2A3V - chains E and A of the 8 polymer chains in the assembly; structure by X-ray diffraction, 2.80 A resolution.

== Chain E ==
Molecule: 40-nt DNA strand
Sequence (40 nucleotides; each row starts with the number of its first residue):
     1 GGATCCGGTT ATAACGCCCG CCTAAGGGGC TGACAACGCA
Unresolved in the structure: 1-4, 36-40

== Chain A ==
Name: site-specific recombinase IntI4
Source organism: Vibrio cholerae O1 biovar eltor str. N16961
Chain sequence (320 residues; row label = number of the first residue in the row):
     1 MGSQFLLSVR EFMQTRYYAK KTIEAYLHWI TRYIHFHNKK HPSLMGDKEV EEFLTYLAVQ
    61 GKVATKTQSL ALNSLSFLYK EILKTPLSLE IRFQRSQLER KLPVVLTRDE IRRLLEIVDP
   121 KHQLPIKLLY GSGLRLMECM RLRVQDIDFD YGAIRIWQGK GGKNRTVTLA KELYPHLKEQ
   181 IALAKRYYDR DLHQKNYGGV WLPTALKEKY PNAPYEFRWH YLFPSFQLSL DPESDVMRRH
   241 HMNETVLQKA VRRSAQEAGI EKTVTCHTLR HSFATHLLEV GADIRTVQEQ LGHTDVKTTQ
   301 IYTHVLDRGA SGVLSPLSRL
Unresolved in the structure: 1, 305-310
Differences from the reference sequence: engineered mutation Gly2 (Lys in 9657688)

== How chain E and chain A interact ==
Contacting residue pairs (32; chain E residue first):
  DT10(E) - His28(A)  hydrogen bond to the phosphate
  DA11(E) - His28(A)  salt bridge to the phosphate
  DA11(E) - Trp29(A)  phosphate contact
  DA11(E) - Arg32(A)  salt bridge to the phosphate
  DA11(E) - Thr67(A)  sugar contact
  DT12(E) - Trp29(A)  base contact
  DT12(E) - Val63(A)  phosphate contact
  DT12(E) - Ala64(A)  hydrogen bond to the phosphate
  DT12(E) - Lys66(A)  sugar contact
  DT12(E) - Thr67(A)  hydrogen bond to the phosphate
  DT12(E) - Leu70(A)  base contact
  DA13(E) - Lys66(A)  phosphate contact
  DA13(E) - Arg100(A)  phosphate contact
  DA13(E) - Lys101(A)  salt bridge to the phosphate
  DA13(E) - His267(A)  phosphate contact
  DA14(E) - Lys66(A)  base contact
  DA14(E) - Lys160(A)  hydrogen bond to the base
  DA14(E) - His267(A)  salt bridge to the phosphate
  DA14(E) - His271(A)  salt bridge to the phosphate
  DC15(E) - Arg135(A)  sugar contact
  DC15(E) - Lys160(A)  hydrogen bond to the sugar
  DC15(E) - Arg270(A)  salt bridge to the phosphate
  DC15(E) - His293(A)  salt bridge to the phosphate
  DC15(E) - Thr298(A)  phosphate contact
  DC15(E) - Tyr302(A)  hydrogen bond to the phosphate
  DG16(E) - Lys163(A)  phosphate contact
  DG16(E) - His293(A)  phosphate contact
  DG16(E) - Thr294(A)  hydrogen bond to the phosphate
  DC17(E) - Thr294(A)  phosphate contact
  DC17(E) - Asp295(A)  sugar contact
  DC17(E) - Lys297(A)  base contact
  DC17(E) - Thr298(A)  hydrogen bond to the base
Other interface residues (no listed pair), chain E (9 interface residues in all): DC6
Other interface residues (no listed pair), chain A (26 interface residues in all): Lys62, Pro103, Lys249, Gly292

== In short ==
9 residues of chain E and 26 residues of chain A are in contact, with 8 hydrogen bonds and 7 salt bridges.
Among the polar pairs are DA14(E)-Lys160(A), DC17(E)-Thr298(A) and DC15(E)-Lys160(A).
Chain E is a 40-nt DNA strand and chain A is site-specific recombinase IntI4 (Vibrio cholerae O1 biovar eltor
str. N16961); the structure, Structural basis for broad DNA-specificity in integron recombination, was
determined by X-ray diffraction.
